PDB entry 6PPB | electron microscopy, 4.30 A resolution (low resolution: residue-level contacts below are approximate; hydrogen-bond / salt-bridge calls are withheld) | chains W and X of the 19 polymer chains in the assembly

[Chain W (and X)]
Name: Major capsid protein
Source organism: Human herpesvirus 8
Notes: chain X of this document is another copy of the same molecule, construct and numbering; everything in this record applies to it too
UniProtKB: Q2HRA7 (MCP_HHV8P); residue numbers follow UniProt; this construct covers 1-1376
Sequence (1376 residues; row label = number of the first residue in the row):
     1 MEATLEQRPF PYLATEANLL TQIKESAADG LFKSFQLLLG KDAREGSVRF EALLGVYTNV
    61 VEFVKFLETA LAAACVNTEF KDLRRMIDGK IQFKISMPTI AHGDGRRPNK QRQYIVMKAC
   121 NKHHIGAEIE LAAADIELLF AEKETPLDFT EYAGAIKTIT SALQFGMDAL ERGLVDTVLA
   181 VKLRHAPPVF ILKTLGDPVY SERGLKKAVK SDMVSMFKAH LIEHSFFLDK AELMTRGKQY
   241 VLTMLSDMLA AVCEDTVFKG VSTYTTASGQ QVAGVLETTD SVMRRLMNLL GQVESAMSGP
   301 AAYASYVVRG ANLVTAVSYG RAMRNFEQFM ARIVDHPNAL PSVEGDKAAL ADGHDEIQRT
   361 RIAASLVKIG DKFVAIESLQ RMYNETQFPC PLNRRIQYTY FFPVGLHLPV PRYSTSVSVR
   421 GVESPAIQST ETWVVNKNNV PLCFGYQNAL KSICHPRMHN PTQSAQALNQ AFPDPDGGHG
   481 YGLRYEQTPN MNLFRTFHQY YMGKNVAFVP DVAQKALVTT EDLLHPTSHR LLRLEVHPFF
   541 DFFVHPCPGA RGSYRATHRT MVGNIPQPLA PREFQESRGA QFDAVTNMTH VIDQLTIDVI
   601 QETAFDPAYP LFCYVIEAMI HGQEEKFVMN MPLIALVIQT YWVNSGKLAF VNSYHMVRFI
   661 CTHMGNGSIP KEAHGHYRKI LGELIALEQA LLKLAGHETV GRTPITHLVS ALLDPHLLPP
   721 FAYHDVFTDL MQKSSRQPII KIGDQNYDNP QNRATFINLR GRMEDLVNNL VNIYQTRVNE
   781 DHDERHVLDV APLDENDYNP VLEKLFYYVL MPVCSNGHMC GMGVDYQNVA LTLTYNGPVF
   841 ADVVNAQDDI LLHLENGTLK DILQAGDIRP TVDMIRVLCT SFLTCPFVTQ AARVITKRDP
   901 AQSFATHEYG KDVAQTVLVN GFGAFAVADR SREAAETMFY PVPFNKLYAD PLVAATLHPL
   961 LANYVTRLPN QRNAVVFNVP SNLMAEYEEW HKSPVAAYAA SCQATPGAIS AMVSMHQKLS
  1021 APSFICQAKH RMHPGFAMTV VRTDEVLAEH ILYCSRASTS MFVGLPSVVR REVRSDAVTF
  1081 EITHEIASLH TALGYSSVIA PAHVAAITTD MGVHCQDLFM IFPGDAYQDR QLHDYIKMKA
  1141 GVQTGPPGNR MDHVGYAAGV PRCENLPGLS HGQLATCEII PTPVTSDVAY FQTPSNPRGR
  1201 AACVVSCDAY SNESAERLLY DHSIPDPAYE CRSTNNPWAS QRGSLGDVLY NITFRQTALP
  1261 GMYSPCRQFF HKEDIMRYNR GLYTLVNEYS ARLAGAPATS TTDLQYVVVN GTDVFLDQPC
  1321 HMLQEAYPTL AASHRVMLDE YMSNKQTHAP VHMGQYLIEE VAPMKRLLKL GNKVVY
Disordered / not traced: 1142-1163 (chain X: 1-55, 1142-1165, 1253-1261)
Sequence notes: conflict P1146 (Ser in Q2HRA7), A1157 (Thr in Q2HRA7)

[How chain W and chain X interact]
Residue-residue contacts (191):
  E6(W) - S318(X)
  R8(W) - V317(X)
  R8(W) - S318(X)
  R8(W) - G320(X)
  P9(W) - V317(X)
  F10(W) - S318(X)
  V48(W) - R85(X)
  V48(W) - A316(X)
  V48(W) - V317(X)
  R49(W) - R85(X)
  R49(W) - I87(X)
  F50(W) - R85(X)
  F50(W) - M86(X)
  F50(W) - I87(X)
  F50(W) - G320(X)
  F50(W) - A322(X)
  E51(W) - D88(X)
  E51(W) - G320(X)
  E51(W) - R321(X)
  E51(W) - A322(X)
  A52(W) - D88(X)
  A52(W) - G89(X)
  A52(W) - K90(X)
  A52(W) - A322(X)
  L53(W) - K90(X)
  L53(W) - R321(X)
  L53(W) - A322(X)
  L53(W) - M323(X)
  L53(W) - R324(X)
  L54(W) - K90(X)
  L54(W) - I91(X)
  L54(W) - C120(X)
  L54(W) - R324(X)
  L54(W) - F1062(X)
  L54(W) - L1089(X)
  G55(W) - I91(X)
  G55(W) - Q92(X)
  V56(W) - Q92(X)
  Y57(W) - I91(X)
  Y57(W) - Q92(X)
  Y57(W) - F93(X)
  Y57(W) - K94(X)
  Y57(W) - V257(X)
  T58(W) - K94(X)
  N59(W) - K94(X)
  N59(W) - S96(X)
  V60(W) - P341(X)
  V60(W) - V343(X)
  V61(W) - S96(X)
  H124(W) - G103(X)
  I125(W) - A101(X)
  G126(W) - A101(X)
  G126(W) - H102(X)
  A127(W) - A101(X)
  E128(W) - P108(X)
  E128(W) - K110(X)
  E130(W) - K110(X)
  E130(W) - Q111(X)
  T150(W) - I333(X)
  A153(W) - P337(X)
  K157(W) - P337(X)
  K157(W) - A339(X)
  A162(W) - Q111(X)
  F165(W) - M97(X)
  F165(W) - P98(X)
  F165(W) - T99(X)
  F165(W) - K110(X)
  F165(W) - Q111(X)
  A169(W) - T99(X)
  A169(W) - I100(X)
  A169(W) - A101(X)
  R172(W) - I100(X)
  G173(W) - A101(X)
  D176(W) - H102(X)
  R284(W) - S246(X)
  R284(W) - A250(X)
  M382(W) - I100(X)
  Y383(W) - I100(X)
  N384(W) - P198(X)
  T386(W) - P98(X)
  T386(W) - I100(X)
  Q387(W) - M97(X)
  F388(W) - I100(X)
  F388(W) - H102(X)
  F388(W) - N109(X)
  P389(W) - R203(X)
  C390(W) - E202(X)
  N393(W) - V199(X)
  N393(W) - E202(X)
  R395(W) - R203(X)
  S418(W) - T415(X)
  S418(W) - V417(X)
  V419(W) - S414(X)
  R420(W) - S414(X)
  R420(W) - E423(X)
  R420(W) - M1353(X)
  G421(W) - R412(X)
  G421(W) - M1353(X)
  I427(W) - P411(X)
  K437(W) - S215(X)
  N438(W) - S215(X)
  V440(W) - T1193(X)
  V440(W) - Y1229(X)
  L442(W) - Y1229(X)
  L442(W) - E1230(X)
  C443(W) - C1231(X)
  Q447(W) - E521(X)
  N448(W) - E1230(X)
  N448(W) - C1231(X)
  N587(W) - R572(X)
  N587(W) - S1001(X)
  N587(W) - C1002(X)
  T589(W) - Q1003(X)
  R658(W) - D929(X)
  C661(W) - A608(X)
  T662(W) - A608(X)
  T662(W) - R930(X)
  H663(W) - R930(X)
  G665(W) - N644(X)
  N666(W) - D867(X)
  G667(W) - N644(X)
  K671(W) - V643(X)
  K671(W) - S645(X)
  R678(W) - D606(X)
  R678(W) - P607(X)
  R678(W) - A608(X)
  R678(W) - K647(X)
  Q689(W) - L952(X)
  L692(W) - R972(X)
  K693(W) - A1000(X)
  H697(W) - Q514(X)
  H697(W) - N970(X)
  T699(W) - N970(X)
  P704(W) - P969(X)
  P704(W) - N970(X)
  T706(W) - P969(X)
  T706(W) - R972(X)
  H707(W) - P969(X)
  L713(W) - R972(X)
  N796(W) - R932(X)
  K1029(W) - T519(X)
  K1029(W) - D522(X)
  H1030(W) - T519(X)
  T1079(W) - K110(X)
  A1105(W) - Y200(X)
  A1105(W) - M216(X)
  A1106(W) - D212(X)
  A1106(W) - M216(X)
  M1138(W) - T527(X)
  K1139(W) - T527(X)
  N1165(W) - R1217(X)
  N1165(W) - I1224(X)
  L1166(W) - K207(X)
  P1167(W) - K207(X)
  P1167(W) - C1207(X)
  P1167(W) - S1214(X)
  P1167(W) - R1217(X)
  P1167(W) - L1218(X)
  P1167(W) - I1224(X)
  G1168(W) - L1218(X)
  L1169(W) - K207(X)
  L1169(W) - S211(X)
  L1169(W) - S1206(X)
  S1170(W) - S211(X)
  S1170(W) - S215(X)
  S1170(W) - P1227(X)
  S1170(W) - A1228(X)
  H1171(W) - S215(X)
  H1171(W) - P1227(X)
  H1171(W) - A1228(X)
  Q1173(W) - A208(X)
  T1301(W) - K206(X)
  T1301(W) - A208(X)
  T1301(W) - V209(X)
  D1303(W) - K207(X)
  T1312(W) - D104(X)
  D1313(W) - R203(X)
  H1334(W) - P411(X)
  R1335(W) - Y413(X)
  V1336(W) - Y413(X)
  D1339(W) - P1350(X)
  S1343(W) - Q1346(X)
  K1369(W) - E223(X)
  G1371(W) - Q1192(X)
  G1371(W) - V1361(X)
  N1372(W) - Y1341(X)
  N1372(W) - E1359(X)
  N1372(W) - E1360(X)
  K1373(W) - Q1346(X)
  K1373(W) - H1348(X)
  K1373(W) - E1359(X)
Interface residues without a listed pair, chain W (126 interface residues in all): P11, I156, T160, D168, Q380, E385, V417, V422, A584, V585, H674, E795, R1031, E1049, I1107, T1108, G1172, L1174, T1302, F1315, M1342
Interface residues without a listed pair, chain X (126 interface residues in all): F80, I95, R112, A219, F258, N338, L340, S342, D352, V509, L517, H525, G646, H818, N963, A1189, K1345

[Summary]
The chain W/chain X interface involves 126 residues from each chain.
Both chains are Major capsid protein (Human herpesvirus 8). Entry 6PPB (Kaposi's sarcoma-associated
herpesvirus (KSHV), C5 portal vertex structure) was determined by electron microscopy together with 6PPD, 6PPH
and 6PPI from the same study.
